Entry 6Q16 (electron microscopy, 4.10 A resolution (low resolution: residue-level contacts below are approximate; hydrogen-bond / salt-bridge calls are withheld)); this record covers chains AY and BE of the 93 polymer chains in the assembly.

# Chain AY (and BE)
Name: Protein PrgI
Organism: Salmonella typhimurium (strain LT2 / SGSC1412 / ATCC 700720)
Notes: chain BE of this document is another copy of the same molecule, construct and numbering; everything in this record applies to it too
UniProtKB: P41784 (PRGI_SALTY); residue numbers follow UniProt; this construct covers 1-80
Amino-acid sequence (80 residues; each row starts with the number of its first residue):
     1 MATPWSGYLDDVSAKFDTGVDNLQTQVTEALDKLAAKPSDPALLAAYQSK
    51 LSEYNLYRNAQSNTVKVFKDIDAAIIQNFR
Unresolved in the structure: 1-2 (chain BE: 1-2, 20-54)
Curated features (UniProtKB/Swiss-Prot):
  - mutagenesis: Thr3 (T3A: Can only secrete early substrates such as InvJ/ScpT, PrgJ/SctI and PrgI/SctF. Can polymerize into filaments in vitro and in vivo, but the stability of the filaments is compromised), Trp5 (W5A: Abrogates host cell invasion and effector secretion; when associated with A-8. Can secrete effector proteins; when associated with A-20), Tyr8 (Y8A: Decreases invasiveness. Abrogates host cell invasion and effector secretion; when associated with A-5), Leu9 (L9A: Can only secrete early substrates such as InvJ/ScpT, PrgJ/SctI and PrgI/SctF. Can polymerize into filaments in vitro, but not in vivo. Cannot enter cultured epithelial cells), Asp10 (D10A: Exhibits constitutive secretion of substrates. Retains the ability to display SipD/SctA at the tip of the needle filament), Asp11 (D11A: Exhibits constitutive secretion of substrates. Retains the ability to display SipD/SctA at the tip of the needle filament), Phe16 (F16A: Can only secrete early substrates such as InvJ/ScpT, PrgJ/SctI and PrgI/SctF. Can polymerize into filaments in vitro, but not in vivo. Cannot enter cultured epithelial cells), Val20 (V20A: Can secrete effector proteins; when associated with A-5. Exhibits constitutive secretion of substrates. Retains the ability to display SipD/SctA at the tip of the needle filament), Gln26 (Q26A: Non-invasive phenotype; Q26E: Has wild-type invasiveness), Leu31 (L31A: Exhibits constitutive secretion of substrates. Does not display SipD/SctA at the tip of the needle filament. Is non-invasive. Can polymerize into filaments in vitro), Ser49 (S49A: Exhibits constitutive secretion of substrates. Retains the ability to display SipD/SctA at the tip of the needle filament), Lys50 (K50D: Non-invasive phenotype; K50L: Has wild-type invasiveness), 16 further mutagenesis entries in UniProt

# How chain AY and chain BE interact
Contacting residue pairs (35):
  Gly19(AY) with Trp5(BE)
  Val20(AY) with Trp5(BE)
  Asp21(AY) with Thr3(BE); Trp5(BE)
  Asn22(AY) with Trp5(BE)
  Pro41(AY) with Arg58(BE)
  Ala45(AY) with Gln61(BE)
  Gln48(AY) with Ser62(BE); Val65(BE); Lys66(BE)
  Ser49(AY) with Leu9(BE); Ser13(BE); Val65(BE)
  Lys50(AY) with Asp10(BE)
  Leu51(AY) with Lys66(BE); Lys69(BE)
  Ser52(AY) with Val65(BE); Lys69(BE)
  Glu53(AY) with Trp5(BE); Gly7(BE)
  Asn55(AY) with Lys69(BE)
  Leu56(AY) with Phe68(BE); Lys69(BE); Asp72(BE); Ala73(BE); Ile76(BE)
  Asn59(AY) with Ile76(BE)
  Ala60(AY) with Ile76(BE)
  Asn63(AY) with Ile76(BE); Gln77(BE); Phe79(BE); Arg80(BE)
  Thr64(AY) with Phe79(BE)
  Lys66(AY) with Arg80(BE)
  Val67(AY) with Phe79(BE)

# Summary
20 residues of chain AY and 19 residues of chain BE are in contact. UniProt lists 27 mutagenesis sites on
chain AY.
Chain AY and chain BE are both Protein PrgI (Salmonella typhimurium (strain LT2 / SGSC1412 / ATCC 700720));
the structure, Focussed refinement of InvGN0N1:PrgHK:SpaPQR:PrgIJ from Salmonella SPI-1 injectisome NC-base,
was determined by electron microscopy, deposited together with 6PEE, 6PEM, 6PEP, 6Q14 and 6Q15.
